Entry 8VAS (electron microscopy, 3.80 A resolution); this record covers chains C and D of the 9 polymer chains in the assembly.

[Chain C (and D)]
Protein: DNA polymerase III subunit tau
Source organism: Escherichia coli
Notes: EC 2.7.7.7; chain D of this document is another copy of the same molecule, construct and numbering; everything in this record applies to it too
UniProtKB: P06710 (DPO3X_ECOLI); residues 1-373 here = UniProt positions 1-373
Chain sequence (376 residues; each row starts with the number of its first residue; numbers below 1 keep their minus sign (Gly-2 is residue -2)):
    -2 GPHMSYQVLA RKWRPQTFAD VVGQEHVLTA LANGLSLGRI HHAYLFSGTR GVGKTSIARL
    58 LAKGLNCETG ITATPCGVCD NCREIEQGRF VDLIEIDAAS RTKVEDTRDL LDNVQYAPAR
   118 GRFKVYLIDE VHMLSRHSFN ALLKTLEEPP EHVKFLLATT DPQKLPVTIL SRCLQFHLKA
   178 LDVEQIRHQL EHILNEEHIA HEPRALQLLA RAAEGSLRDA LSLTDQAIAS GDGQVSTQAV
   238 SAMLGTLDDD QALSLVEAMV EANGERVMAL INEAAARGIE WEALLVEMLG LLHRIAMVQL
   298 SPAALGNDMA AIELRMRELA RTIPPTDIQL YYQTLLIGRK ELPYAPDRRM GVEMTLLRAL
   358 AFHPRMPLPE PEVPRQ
Not modelled in the structure: 371-373 (chain D: 364-373)
Differences from the reference sequence: expression tag (-2 to 0)
Curated features (UniProtKB/Swiss-Prot):
  - binding site (ATP): Gly45 to Thr52
  - binding site (Zn(2+)): Cys64, Cys73, Cys76, Cys79
  - mutagenesis: Gly118 (G118D: In dnaX2016(Ts); present in both isoforms, unable to grow at 42 degrees Celsius)
Metal / ion sites: Mg2+: Thr52 (together with ADP); Zn2+: Cys64, Cys73, Cys76, Cys79
Ligand contacts:
  - ADP / beryllium trifluoride, molecule 1: Ala7, Arg8, Trp10, Arg11, Pro12, Asp17, Val18, Val19, Arg47, Gly48, Val49, Gly50, Lys51, Thr52, Ser53, Thr157, Gln186, Leu214, Arg215, Leu218
  - ADP / beryllium trifluoride, molecule 2: Glu144, Thr165, Arg169
From the paper describing this entry:
  - catalytic residues: Glu127 (citing earlier work)
  - mutagenesis - K141A: decreased catalytic activity

[Chain C / chain D interface]
Pairs across the interface (77; chain C residue first):
  Tyr3(C) with Leu34(D); Gly35(D); Arg36(D)
  Val5(C) with His38(D); His39(D)
  Arg8(C) with Glu144(D); Glu145(D); Pro146(D), hydrogen bond (side chain-backbone)
  Arg11(C) with Glu144(D)
  Arg47(C) with Val164(D); Ser168(D)
  Arg56(C) with Glu145(D), salt bridge
  Glu92(C) with Lys141(D), salt bridge
  Asp94(C) with Lys141(D)
  Ala96(C) with Arg105(D); Asn137(D); Ala138(D), hydrophobic
  Thr99(C) with Arg105(D), hydrogen bond
  Asp126(C) with Lys141(D), salt bridge
  Glu127(C) with Leu140(D); Lys141(D)
  His129(C) with Asn137(D)
  Met130(C) with His134(D); Asn137(D)
  Glu194(C) with Arg36(D), salt bridge
  Arg215(C) with Glu144(D), salt bridge; Ser168(D), hydrogen bond; Arg169(D)
  Asp216(C) with Ser168(D)
  Ser219(C) with Cys170(D), hydrogen bond (side chain-backbone); Leu171(D)
  Asp222(C) with Arg36(D)
  Gln223(C) with Leu171(D); Gln172(D), hydrogen bond (side chain-backbone); Phe173(D)
  Ala226(C) with Ala27(D); Asn30(D)
  Gly228(C) with Asn30(D), hydrogen bond (backbone-side chain)
  Asp229(C) with Asn30(D)
  Gly230(C) with Leu34(D)
  Gly261(C) with Leu297(D)
  Met265(C) with Met294(D), hydrophobic
  Glu338(C) with Tyr329(D); Leu333(D)
  Tyr341(C) with Leu286(D); Arg336(D), hydrogen bond (backbone-side chain); Lys337(D)
  Ala342(C) with Tyr329(D); Arg336(D), hydrogen bond (backbone-side chain)
  Pro343(C) with Val283(D); Leu286(D), hydrophobic; Tyr329(D)
  Met347(C) with Gly287(D); His290(D), hydrogen bond
  Gly348(C) with Tyr329(D)
  Glu350(C) with His290(D), salt bridge; Met294(D)
  Met351(C) with His290(D); Gln326(D); Tyr329(D), hydrophobic
  Leu354(C) with Ala293(D), hydrophobic; Met294(D); Leu297(D), hydrophobic; Gln326(D)
  Arg355(C) with Gln326(D), hydrogen bond; Tyr329(D); Gln330(D)
  Leu357(C) with Leu297(D), hydrophobic
  Phe359(C) with Thr323(D)
  Leu365(C) with Pro322(D), hydrophobic
  Pro366(C) with Pro322(D)
  Pro368(C) with Gln296(D); Ala317(D); Arg318(D); Ile320(D); Pro322(D)
  Glu369(C) with Arg318(D)
Also at the interface, not in a pair above, chain C (53 interface residues in all): Ala7, Ser97, Lys100, Thr157, Ile196, Ile225, Ser227, Ile334, Pro340, Ala358, Glu367
Also at the interface, not in a pair above, chain D (51 interface residues in all): Thr26, Ile37, Arg133, Thr165, Leu167, Glu211, Leu289, Pro321, Leu327

[Overview]
The interface between chain C and chain D involves 53 residues on one side and 51 on the other; the contacts
include 10 hydrogen bonds and 6 salt bridges. Among the polar pairs are Arg56(C)-Glu145(D), Glu92(C)-Lys141(D)
and Asp126(C)-Lys141(D). From the paper: the catalytic residue Glu127(C); K141A of chain C reduces catalytic
activity.
Chain C and chain D are both DNA polymerase III subunit tau (Escherichia coli); the structure, Structure of
the E. coli clamp loader bound to the beta clamp in an Altered-Collar conformation, was determined by electron
microscopy together with 8VAL, 8VAM, 8VAN, 8VAP, 8VAQ, 8VAR and 8VAT from the same study.
